1K7E - chains A and B; structure by X-ray diffraction, 2.30 A resolution.

Chain A:
Protein: Tryptophan synthase alpha chain
From: Salmonella typhimurium
Notes: EC 4.2.1.20
Reference sequence: P00929 (TRPA_SALTY); numbering as in UniProt (aligned over 1-268)
Sequence (268 residues; row label = number of the first residue in the row):
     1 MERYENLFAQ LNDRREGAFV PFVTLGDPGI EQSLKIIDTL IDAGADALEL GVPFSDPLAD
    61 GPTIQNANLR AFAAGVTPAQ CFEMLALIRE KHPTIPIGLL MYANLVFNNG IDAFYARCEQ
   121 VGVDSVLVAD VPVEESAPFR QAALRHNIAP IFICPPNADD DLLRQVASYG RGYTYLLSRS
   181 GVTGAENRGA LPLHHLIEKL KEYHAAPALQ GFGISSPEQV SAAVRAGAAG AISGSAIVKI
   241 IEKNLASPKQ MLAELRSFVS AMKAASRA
Not modelled in the structure: 185-191
Ligand contacts: IAG (N-[1H-indol-3-yl-acetyl]glycine acid): Phe-22, Glu-49, Ala-59, Asp-60, Ile-64, Leu-100, Leu-127, Ala-129, Ile-153, Tyr-175, Thr-183, Gly-184, Phe-212, Gly-213, Ile-232, Ser-233, Gly-234, Ser-235
Curated features (UniProtKB/Swiss-Prot):
  - active site (Proton acceptor): Glu-49, Asp-60

Chain B:
Protein: Tryptophan synthase beta chain
From: Salmonella typhimurium
Notes: EC 4.2.1.20
Reference sequence: P0A2K1 (TRPB_SALTY); residues 2-397 here correspond to UniProt positions 1-396 (UniProt number = residue number - 1)
Sequence (396 residues; row label = number of the first residue in the row):
     2 TTLLNPYFGE FGGMYVPQIL MPALNQLEEA FVSAQKDPEF QAQFADLLKN YAGRPTALTK
    62 CQNITAGTRT TLYLKREDLL HGGAHKTNQV LGQALLAKRM GKSEIIAETG AGQHGVASAL
   122 ASALLGLKCR IYMGAKDVER QSPNVFRMRL MGAEVIPVHS GSATLKDACN EALRDWSGSY
   182 ETAHYMLGTA AGPHPYPTIV REFQRMIGEE TKAQILDKEG RLPDAVIACV GGGSNAIGMF
   242 ADFINDTSVG LIGVEPGGHG IETGEHGAPL KHGRVGIYFG MKAPMMQTAD GQIEESYSIS
   302 AGLDFPSVGP QHAYLNSIGR ADYVSITDDE ALEAFKTLCR HEGIIPALES SHALAHALKM
   362 MREQPEKEQL LVVNLSGRGD KDIFTVHDIL KARGEI
Not modelled in the structure: 395-397
Sequence notes: cloning artifact (34)
Covalent attachments: pyridoxal phosphate (PLP) linked to Lys-87
Ion coordination: Na+: Gly-232, Phe-306, Ser-308
Ligand contacts: pyridoxal phosphate (PLP): Ala-85, His-86, Gln-114, Thr-190, Cys-230, Val-231, Gly-232, Gly-233, Gly-234, Ser-235, Asn-236, Gly-303, Leu-304, Ala-348, Glu-350, Ser-351, Ser-377, Gly-378

Chain A / chain B interface:
Contacting residue pairs (65):
  Pro-53(A) with Gln-293(B)
  Phe-54(A) with Gly-292(B); Gln-293(B)
  Ser-55(A) with Lys-167(B); Gln-293(B), hydrogen bond (backbone-side chain); Ile-294(B), hydrogen bond (side chain-backbone)
  Asp-56(A) with Lys-167(B), salt bridge; Asp-168(B); Asn-171(B), hydrogen bond; Tyr-279(B); Ile-294(B)
  Pro-57(A) with Arg-175(B), hydrogen bond (backbone-side chain)
  Leu-58(A) with Pro-18(B); Asn-171(B); Arg-175(B)
  Ala-59(A) with Pro-18(B), hydrophobic
  Asp-60(A) with Arg-175(B), hydrogen bond (backbone-side chain)
  Gln-65(A) with Ser-161(B); Arg-175(B)
  Phe-72(A) with Gln-293(B)
  Thr-77(A) with Asp-291(B)
  Pro-78(A) with Asp-291(B)
  Ala-103(A) with Ile-278(B), hydrophobic
  Asn-104(A) with Gly-277(B); Ile-278(B), hydrogen bond (side chain-backbone); Gln-288(B), hydrogen bond; Gly-292(B), hydrogen bond (side chain-backbone)
  Leu-105(A) with Asp-291(B); Gly-292(B)
  Phe-107(A) with Val-276(B); Ile-278(B), hydrophobic; Lys-283(B)
  Asn-108(A) with Arg-275(B), hydrogen bond; Gln-288(B); Ala-290(B), hydrogen bond (side chain-backbone); Asp-291(B); Gly-292(B)
  Asn-109(A) with Ala-290(B)
  Ala-129(A) with Pro-18(B)
  Asp-130(A) with Tyr-16(B); Val-17(B), hydrogen bond (backbone-backbone); Pro-18(B)
  Val-131(A) with Tyr-16(B), hydrophobic
  Pro-132(A) with Met-15(B); Tyr-16(B); Val-17(B); Gln-19(B); Met-22(B), hydrophobic
  Val-133(A) with Gln-19(B), hydrogen bond (backbone-side chain)
  Glu-134(A) with Gln-19(B), hydrogen bond; Met-22(B)
  Glu-135(A) with Tyr-8(B), hydrogen bond; Gly-14(B); Met-15(B), hydrogen bond (side chain-backbone); Tyr-16(B)
  Phe-139(A) with Ile-278(B), hydrophobic
  Pro-155(A) with Gln-19(B)
  Asn-157(A) with Pro-23(B)
  Leu-162(A) with Gln-19(B)
  Ser-180(A) with Ile-20(B); Ser-178(B); Gly-179(B)
  Gly-181(A) with Ser-178(B), hydrogen bond (backbone-backbone); Gly-179(B)
  Val-182(A) with Arg-175(B)
Interface residues without a listed pair, chain A (35 interface residues in all): Leu-69, Ile-153, Pro-156
Interface residues without a listed pair, chain B (37 interface residues in all): Thr-2, Glu-11, Gly-162, Glu-172, Leu-174, Tyr-181, Phe-280, Thr-289

Summary:
The interface between chain A and chain B involves 35 residues on one side and 37 on the other; the contacts
include 16 hydrogen bonds and 1 salt bridge. Polar pairs include Asp-56(A)/Lys-167(B), Ser-55(A)/Gln-293(B)
and Ser-55(A)/Ile-294(B). Ligands of chain A: compound IAG.
Chain A is Tryptophan synthase alpha chain and chain B is Tryptophan synthase beta chain, both from Salmonella
typhimurium; the structure, Crystal structure of wild-type tryptophan synthase complexed with
N-[1H-indol-3-yl-acetyl]glycine acid, was determined by X-ray diffraction (same publication as 1K7F and 1K3U).
